PDB entry 6GW6 | X-ray diffraction, 2.21 A resolution | chains A and D of the 6 polymer chains in the assembly

# Chain A (and D)
Molecule: RES toxin
From: Pseudomonas putida KT2440
Notes: chain D of this document is another copy of the same molecule, construct and numbering; everything in this record applies to it too
Reference sequence: A0A179RGC3 (A0A179RGC3_PSEPU); residues 1-145 here = UniProt positions 1-145
Chain sequence (145 residues; numbered 1 to 145; the number before each row is that of its first residue):
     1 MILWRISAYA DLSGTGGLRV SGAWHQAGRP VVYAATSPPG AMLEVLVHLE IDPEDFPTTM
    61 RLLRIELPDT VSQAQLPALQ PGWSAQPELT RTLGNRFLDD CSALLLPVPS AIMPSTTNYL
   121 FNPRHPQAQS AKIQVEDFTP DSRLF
Sequence notes: engineered mutation Ala-23 (Arg in A0A179RGC3)

# How chain A and chain D interact
Contacting residue pairs (62; chain A residue first):
  Trp-4(A) with Ser-115(D)
  Ser-37(A) with Ser-37(D), hydrogen bond
  Pro-38(A) with Met-113(D); Pro-114(D); Ser-115(D); Thr-116(D)
  Pro-39(A) with Pro-39(D); Gly-40(D); Leu-43(D), hydrophobic; Thr-116(D)
  Gly-40(A) with Pro-39(D)
  Met-42(A) with Leu-43(D), hydrophobic; Met-113(D), hydrophobic
  Leu-43(A) with Pro-39(D), hydrophobic; Met-42(D), hydrophobic; Leu-46(D), hydrophobic
  Leu-46(A) with Leu-43(D), hydrophobic
  Val-47(A) with Leu-144(D), hydrophobic
  Leu-62(A) with Pro-114(D)
  Pro-81(A) with Asp-141(D)
  Gly-82(A) with Asp-141(D), hydrogen bond (backbone-side chain)
  Trp-83(A) with Asp-141(D), hydrogen bond (backbone-side chain)
  Ser-84(A) with Pro-140(D); Asp-141(D), hydrogen bond
  Ser-110(A) with Asp-141(D)
  Ala-111(A) with Asp-141(D); Ser-142(D); Arg-143(D), hydrogen bond (backbone-backbone)
  Ile-112(A) with Ser-142(D); Arg-143(D), hydrogen bond (backbone-backbone); Leu-144(D)
  Met-113(A) with Pro-38(D); Met-42(D), hydrophobic; Ser-142(D)
  Pro-114(A) with Pro-38(D); Leu-62(D); Asp-137(D); Phe-138(D); Ser-142(D)
  Ser-115(A) with Trp-4(D); Pro-38(D); Glu-136(D), hydrogen bond
  Thr-116(A) with Pro-38(D); Pro-39(D)
  Glu-136(A) with Ser-115(D), hydrogen bond
  Asp-137(A) with Pro-114(D)
  Phe-138(A) with Pro-114(D)
  Pro-140(A) with Ser-84(D), hydrogen bond (backbone-side chain)
  Asp-141(A) with Pro-81(D); Gly-82(D), hydrogen bond (side chain-backbone); Trp-83(D), hydrogen bond (side chain-backbone); Ser-84(D), hydrogen bond; Ser-110(D); Ala-111(D)
  Ser-142(A) with Ala-111(D); Ile-112(D); Met-113(D); Pro-114(D)
  Arg-143(A) with Ala-111(D), hydrogen bond (backbone-backbone); Ile-112(D), hydrogen bond (backbone-backbone)
  Leu-144(A) with Val-47(D), hydrophobic; Ile-112(D), hydrophobic
Interface residues without a listed pair, chain A (34 interface residues in all): Ile-6, Pro-53, Gln-80, Ala-85, Phe-145
Interface residues without a listed pair, chain D (33 interface residues in all): Ile-6, Pro-53, Gln-80, Phe-145

# Summary
34 residues of chain A face 33 of chain D across their interface; the contacts include 14 hydrogen bonds.
Among the polar pairs are Ser-37(A)/Ser-37(D), Gly-82(A)/Asp-141(D) and Trp-83(A)/Asp-141(D).
Both chains are RES toxin (Pseudomonas putida KT2440). Entry 6GW6 (Structure of the Pseudomonas putida RES-Xre
toxin-antitoxin complex) was determined by X-ray diffraction.
